3CCS - chains 1 and 0 of the 31 polymer chains in the assembly; structure by X-ray diffraction, 2.95 A resolution.

[Chain 1]
Name: 50S ribosomal protein L37e
From: Haloarcula marismortui
UniProtKB: P32410 (RL37_HALMA); residues 0-56 here correspond to UniProt positions 1-57 (UniProt number = residue number + 1)
Chain sequence (57 residues; numbered 0 to 56; the number before each row is that of its first residue; numbering starts at 0):
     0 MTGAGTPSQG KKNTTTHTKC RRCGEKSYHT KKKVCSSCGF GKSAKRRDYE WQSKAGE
Disordered / not traced: 0
Bound ions: Sr2+ site 1: Lys-10, Asn-12 (shared with U862(0) of chain 0); Cd2+: Cys-19, Cys-22, Cys-34, Cys-37; Sr2+ site 2 near Asp-47 (its only coordinating residue here)

[Chain 0]
Molecule: 23S ribosomal RNA
From: Haloarcula marismortui
Notes: engineered mutation(s): G2099A, G2482A
Sequence (2923 nucleotides; numbered 1 to 2923; the number before each row is that of its first residue):
     1 GUUGGCUACU AUGCCAGCUG GUGGAUUGCU CGGCUCAGGC GCUGAUGAAG GACGUGCCAA
    61 GCUGCGAUAA GCUGUGGGGA GCCGCACGGA GGCGAAGAAC CACAGAUUUC CGAAUGAGAA
   121 UCUCUCUAAC AAUUGCUUCG CGCAAUGAGG AACCCCGAGA ACUGAAACAU CUCAGUAUCG
   181 GGAGGAACAG AAAACGCAAC GUGAUGUCGU UAGUAACCGC GAGUGAACGC GAUACAGCCC
   241 AAACCGAAGC CCUCACGGGC AAUGUGGUGU CAGGGCUACC UCUCAUCAGC CGACCGUCUU
   301 CACGAAGUCU CUUGGAAUAG AGCGUGAUAC AGGGUGACAA CCCCGUACUG AAGACCAGUA
   361 CGCUGUGCGG UAGUGCCAGA GUAGCGGGGG UUGGAUAUCC CUCGCGAAUA ACGCAGGCAU
   421 CGACUGCGAA GGCUAAACAC AACCUGAGAC CGAUAGUGAA CAAGUAGUGU GAACGAACGC
   481 UGCAAAGUAC CCUCAGAAGG GAGGCGAAAU AGAGCAUGAA AUCAGUUGGC GAUCGAGCGA
   541 CAGGGCAUAC AAGGUCCCUU GACGAAUGAC CGAGACGCGA GUCUCCAGUA AGACUCACGG
   601 GAAGCCGAUG UUCUGUCGUA CGUUUUGAAA AACGAGCCAG GGAGUGUGUC UGUAUGGCAA
   661 GUCUAACCGG AGUAUCCGGG GAGGCACAGG GAAACCGACA UGGCCGCAGG GCUUUGCCCG
   721 AGGGCCGCCG UCUUCAAGGG CGGGGAGCCA UGUGGACACG ACCCGAAUCC GGACGAUCUA
   781 CGCAUGGACA AGAUGAAGCG UGCCGAAAGG CACGUGGAAG UCUGUUAGAG UUGGUGUCCU
   841 ACAAUACCCU CUCGUGAUCU AUGUGUAGGG GUGAAAGGCC CAUCGAGUCC GGCAACAGCU
   901 GGUUCCAAUC GAAACAUGUC GAAGCAUGAC CUCCGCCGAG GUAGUCUGUG AGGUAGAGCG
   961 ACCGAUUGGU GUGUCCGCCU CCGAGAGGAG UCGGCACACC UGUCAAACUC CAAACUUACA
  1021 GACGCUGUUU GACGCGGGGA UUCCGGUGCG CGGGGUAAGC CUGUGUACCA GGAGGGGAAC
  1081 AACCCAGAGA UAGGUUAAGG UCCCCAAGUG UGGAUUAAGU GUAAUCCUCU GAAGGUGGUC
  1141 UCGAGCCCUA GACAGCCGGG AGGUGAGCUU AGAAGCAGCU ACCCUCUAAG AAAAGCGUAA
  1201 CAGCUUACCG GCCGAGGUUU GAGGCGCCCA AAAUGAUCGG GACUCAAAUC CACCACCGAG
  1261 ACCUGUCCGU ACCACUCAUA CUGGUAAUCG AGUAGAUUGG CGCUCUAAUU GGAUGGAAGC
  1321 AGGGGCGAGA GCUCCUGUGG ACCGAUUAGU GACGAAAAUC CUGGCCAUAG UAGCAGCGAU
  1381 AGUCGGGUGA GAACCCCGAC GGCCUAAUGG AUAAGGGUUC CUCAGCACUG CUGAUCAGCU
  1441 GAGGGUUAGC CGGUCCUAAG UCUCACCGCA ACUCGACUGA GACGAAAUGG GAAACAGGUU
  1501 AAUAUUCCUG UGCCAUCAUG CAGUGAAAGU UGACGCCCUG GGGUCGAUCA CGCCGGGCAU
  1561 UCGCCCGGUC GAACCGUCCA ACUCCGUGGA AGCCGUAAUG GCAGGAAGCG GACGAACGGC
  1621 GGCAUAGGGA AACGUGAUUC AACCUGGGGC CCAUGAAAAG ACGAGCAUGA UGUCCGUACC
  1681 GAGAACCGAC ACAGGUGUCC AUGGCGGCGA AAGCCAAGGC CUGUCGGGAG CAACCAACGU
  1741 UAGGGAAUUC GGCAAGUUAG UCCCGUACCU UCGGAAGAAG GGAUGCCUGC UCCGGAACGG
  1801 AGCAGGUCGC AGUGACUCGG AAGCUCGGAC UGUCUAGUAA CAACAUAGGU GACCGCAAAU
  1861 CCGCAAGGAC UCGUACGGUC ACUGAAUCCU GCCCAGUGCA GGUAUCUGAA CACCUCGUAC
  1921 AAGAGGACGA AGGACCUGUC AACGGCGGGG GUAACUAUGA CCCUCUUAAG GUAGCGUAGU
  1981 ACCUUGCCGC AUCAGUAGCG GCUUGCAUGA AUGGAUUAAC CAGAGCUUCA CUGUCCCAAC
  2041 GUUGGGCCCG GUGAACUGUA CAUUCCAGUG CGGAGUCUGG AGACACCCAG GGGGAAGCAA
  2101 AGACCCUAUG GAGCUUUACU GCAGGCUGUC GCUGAGACGU GGUCGCCGAU GUGCAGCAUA
  2161 GGUAGGAGUC GUUACAGAGG UACCCGCGCU AGCGGGCCAC CCAGACAACA GUGAAAUACU
  2221 ACCCGUCGGU GACUGCGACU CUCACUCCGG GAGGAGGACA CCGAUAGCCG GGCAGUUUGA
  2281 CUGGGGCGGU ACGCGCUCGA AAAGAUAUCG AGCGCGCCCU AUGGUCAUCU CAGCCGGGAC
  2341 AGAGACCCGG CGAAGAGUGC AAGAGCAAAA GAUGACUUGA CAGUGUUCUU CCCAACGAGG
  2401 AACGCUGACG CGAAAGCGUG GUCUAGCGAA CCAAUUAGCC UGCUUGAUGC GGGCAAUUGA
  2461 UGACAGAAAA GCUACCCUAG GAAUAACAGA GUCGUCACUC GCAAGAGCAC AUAUCGACCG
  2521 AGUGGCUUGC UACCUCGAUG UCGGUUCCCU CCAUCCUGCC CGUGCAGAAG CGGGCAAGGG
  2581 UGAGGUUGUU CGCCUAUUAA AGGAGGUCGU GAGCUGGGUU UAGACCGUCG UGAGACAGGU
  2641 CGGCUGCUAU CUACUGGGUG UGUAAUGGUG UCUGACAAGA ACGACCGUAU AGUACGAGAG
  2701 GAACUACGGU UGGUGGCCAC UGGUGUACCG GUUGUUCGAG AGAGCACGUG CCGGGUAGCC
  2761 ACGCCACACG GGGUAAGAGC UGAACGCAUC UAAGCUCGAA ACCCACUUGG AAAAGAGACA
  2821 CCGCCGAGGU CCCGCGUACA AGACGCGGUC GAUAGACUCG GGGUGUGCGC GUCGAGGUAA
  2881 CGAGACGUUA AGCCCACGAG CACUAACAGA CCAAAGCCAU CAU
Disordered / not traced: 1-9, 126-127, 715, 971-998, 1560, 1952-1963, 2137-2236, 2339-2343, 2665-2666, 2915-2923
Modified positions: 1MA (6-hydro-1-methyladenosine-5'-monophosphate) at position 628, OMU (o2'-methyluridine 5'-monophosphate) at position 2587, OMG (o2'-methylguanosine-5'-monophosphate) at position 2588, UR3 (3-methyluridine-5'-monophoshate) at position 2619, PSU (pseudouridine-5'-monophosphate) at position 2621
Bound ions: Na+ site 1: U12, C2086; Mg2+ site 1 near G28 (its only coordinating residue here); Na+ site 2: C40, G41; Na+ site 3 near G56 (its only coordinating residue here); Sr2+ site 1: A86, C87; Na+ site 4 near U108 (its only coordinating residue here); Mg2+ site 2 near U115 (its only coordinating residue here); Na+ site 5: C130, U146; Na+ site 6: C141, G142; Sr2+ site 2: G147, A183 (shared with 1 residue of chain M); K+ site 1: C162, U172; Mg2+ site 3: C162, U2276; 54 more Na+ sites not listed; 66 more Mg2+ sites not listed; 55 more Sr2+ sites not listed; 1 more K+ sites not listed

[Chain 1 / chain 0 interface]
Residue-residue contacts (119; chain 1 residue first):
  Thr-1(1) / A1836(0)  hydrogen bond to the sugar
  Thr-1(1) / G1837(0)  hydrogen bond to the phosphate
  Gly-2(1) / U845(0)  sugar contact
  Gly-2(1) / A1836(0)  sugar contact
  Gly-2(1) / G1837(0)  base contact
  Ala-3(1) / A882(0)  sugar contact
  Ala-3(1) / A1836(0)  hydrogen bond to the sugar
  Ala-3(1) / G1837(0)  hydrogen bond to the base
  Gly-4(1) / U845(0)  phosphate contact
  Gly-4(1) / A882(0)  base contact
  Gly-4(1) / G1837(0)  hydrogen bond to the base
  Thr-5(1) / A843(0)  sugar contact
  Thr-5(1) / U845(0)  hydrogen bond to the phosphate
  Thr-5(1) / A882(0)  base contact
  Thr-5(1) / G1688(0)  hydrogen bond to the sugar
  Thr-5(1) / G1694(0)  hydrogen bond to the base
  Pro-6(1) / A846(0)  phosphate contact
  Pro-6(1) / G1695(0)  hydrogen bond to the sugar
  Ser-7(1) / C778(0)  sugar contact
  Ser-7(1) / A1836(0)  base contact
  Gln-8(1) / C1687(0)  hydrogen bond to the sugar
  Gln-8(1) / G1688(0)  sugar contact
  Gly-9(1) / C1687(0)  hydrogen bond to the base
  Gly-9(1) / G1694(0)  base contact
  Gly-9(1) / G1695(0)  hydrogen bond to the base
  Gly-9(1) / U1696(0)  sugar contact
  Lys-10(1) / C778(0)  phosphate contact
  Lys-10(1) / U779(0)  salt bridge to the phosphate
  Lys-10(1) / G1695(0)  sugar contact
  Lys-10(1) / U1696(0)  sugar contact
  Lys-11(1) / U777(0)  sugar contact
  Lys-11(1) / C778(0)  sugar contact
  Lys-11(1) / C881(0)  hydrogen bond to the base
  Lys-11(1) / C1687(0)  sugar contact
  Asn-12(1) / U777(0)  hydrogen bond to the base
  Asn-12(1) / U862(0)  phosphate contact
  Asn-12(1) / A1414(0)  hydrogen bond to the sugar
  Asn-12(1) / G1415(0)  sugar contact
  Thr-13(1) / U777(0)  hydrogen bond to the base
  Thr-14(1) / G1415(0)  hydrogen bond to the phosphate
  Thr-15(1) / U470(0)  sugar contact
  Thr-15(1) / U777(0)  base contact
  His-16(1) / U470(0)  sugar contact
  His-16(1) / G471(0)  hydrogen bond to the sugar
  His-16(1) / G775(0)  salt bridge to the phosphate
  Thr-17(1) / A120(0)  base contact
  Lys-18(1) / A52(0)  phosphate contact
  Lys-18(1) / A120(0)  hydrogen bond to the sugar
  Lys-18(1) / U121(0)  base contact
  Cys-19(1) / U121(0)  base contact
  Arg-20(1) / C111(0)  hydrogen bond to the sugar
  Arg-20(1) / G112(0)  salt bridge to the phosphate
  Arg-20(1) / A119(0)  base contact
  Arg-20(1) / A120(0)  salt bridge to the phosphate
  Arg-20(1) / U121(0)  sugar contact
  Arg-21(1) / G50(0)  hydrogen bond to the base
  Arg-21(1) / G112(0)  phosphate contact
  Arg-21(1) / A113(0)  salt bridge to the phosphate
  Cys-22(1) / G51(0)  hydrogen bond to the sugar
  Gly-23(1) / G51(0)  hydrogen bond to the sugar
  Gly-23(1) / U121(0)  base contact
  Lys-25(1) / U470(0)  phosphate contact
  Lys-25(1) / G471(0)  salt bridge to the phosphate
  Ser-26(1) / G471(0)  hydrogen bond to the phosphate
  Ser-26(1) / A472(0)  hydrogen bond to the phosphate
  Tyr-27(1) / A120(0)  hydrogen bond to the phosphate
  His-28(1) / G775(0)  salt bridge to the phosphate
  His-28(1) / A776(0)  salt bridge to the phosphate
  Thr-29(1) / A120(0)  hydrogen bond to the base
  Lys-30(1) / G863(0)  salt bridge to the phosphate
  Lys-30(1) / U864(0)  salt bridge to the phosphate
  Lys-31(1) / A776(0)  salt bridge to the phosphate
  Lys-32(1) / A120(0)  salt bridge to the phosphate
  Ser-35(1) / G471(0)  hydrogen bond to the sugar
  Ser-35(1) / A472(0)  sugar contact
  Ser-35(1) / C774(0)  phosphate contact
  Ser-35(1) / G775(0)  phosphate contact
  Ser-36(1) / A472(0)  phosphate contact
  Phe-39(1) / A113(0)  phosphate contact
  Lys-41(1) / U1473(0)  hydrogen bond to the base
  Lys-41(1) / C1474(0)  phosphate contact
  Ser-42(1) / U1473(0)  hydrogen bond to the base
  Ala-43(1) / A113(0)  phosphate contact
  Ala-43(1) / A114(0)  phosphate contact
  Ala-43(1) / A148(0)  sugar contact
  Lys-44(1) / A148(0)  salt bridge to the phosphate
  Lys-44(1) / G149(0)  phosphate contact
  Lys-44(1) / G181(0)  salt bridge to the phosphate
  Lys-44(1) / G182(0)  phosphate contact
  Lys-44(1) / U1473(0)  base contact
  Arg-45(1) / A49(0)  base contact
  Arg-45(1) / G50(0)  base contact
  Arg-45(1) / G149(0)  hydrogen bond to the phosphate
  Arg-46(1) / A472(0)  hydrogen bond to the sugar
  Arg-46(1) / A473(0)  salt bridge to the phosphate
  Arg-46(1) / A773(0)  hydrogen bond to the sugar
  Arg-46(1) / C774(0)  salt bridge to the phosphate
  Tyr-48(1) / C179(0)  phosphate contact
  Tyr-48(1) / G772(0)  sugar contact
  Tyr-48(1) / A773(0)  hydrogen bond to the phosphate
  Glu-49(1) / U178(0)  phosphate contact
  Glu-49(1) / C179(0)  hydrogen bond to the phosphate
  Trp-50(1) / U178(0)  phosphate contact
  Trp-50(1) / A472(0)  sugar contact
  Trp-50(1) / G771(0)  base contact
  Trp-50(1) / G772(0)  hydrogen bond to the sugar
  Trp-50(1) / A773(0)  sugar contact
  Trp-50(1) / C890(0)  hydrogen bond to the sugar
  Trp-50(1) / G891(0)  sugar contact
  Gln-51(1) / A473(0)  hydrogen bond to the phosphate
  Ser-52(1) / G891(0)  sugar contact
  Lys-53(1) / G891(0)  salt bridge to the phosphate
  Lys-53(1) / G892(0)  salt bridge to the phosphate
  Lys-53(1) / C893(0)  hydrogen bond to the phosphate
  Lys-53(1) / A894(0)  salt bridge to the phosphate
  Ala-54(1) / A177(0)  phosphate contact
  Ala-54(1) / U178(0)  phosphate contact
  Ala-54(1) / G891(0)  phosphate contact
  Ala-54(1) / G892(0)  hydrogen bond to the phosphate
Interface residues without a listed pair, chain 1 (48 interface residues in all): Glu-56
Interface residues without a listed pair, chain 0 (59 interface residues in all): C53, A152, U883, A1413

[Summary]
The interface between chain 1 and chain 0 involves 48 residues on one side and 59 on the other; the contacts
include 40 hydrogen bonds and 19 salt bridges. Polar contacts include Ala-3(1)/G1837(0), Gly-4(1)/G1837(0) and
Thr-5(1)/G1694(0).
Here chain 1 is 50S ribosomal protein L37e and chain 0 is 23S ribosomal RNA, both from Haloarcula marismortui.
Entry 3CCS (Structure of Anisomycin resistant 50S Ribosomal Subunit: 23S rRNA mutation G2482A) was determined
by X-ray diffraction, deposited together with 3CC2, 3CC4, 3CC7, 3CCE, 3CCJ, 3CCL and 6 further entries.
